PDB entry 6ID4 | X-ray diffraction, 2.40 A resolution | chains A and U of the 5 polymer chains in the assembly

# Chain A
Protein: MHC class I antigen
Source organism: Homo sapiens
Reference sequence: F6IQY1 (F6IQY1_HUMAN); residues 1-275 here correspond to UniProt positions 25-299 (UniProt number = residue number + 24)
Chain sequence (276 residues; row label = number of the first residue in the row; numbering starts at 0):
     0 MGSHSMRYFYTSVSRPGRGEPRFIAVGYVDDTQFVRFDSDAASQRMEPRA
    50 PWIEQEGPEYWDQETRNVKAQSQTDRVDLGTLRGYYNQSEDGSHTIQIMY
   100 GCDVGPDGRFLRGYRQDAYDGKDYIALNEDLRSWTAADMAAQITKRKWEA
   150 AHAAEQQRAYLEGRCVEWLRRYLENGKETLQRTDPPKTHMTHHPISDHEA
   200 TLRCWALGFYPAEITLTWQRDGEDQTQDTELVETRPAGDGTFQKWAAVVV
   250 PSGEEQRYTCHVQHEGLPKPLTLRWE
Disordered / not traced: 0, 275
Construct notes: initiating methionine (0)
Disulfides: Cys-101/Cys-164
What the authors report for this chain:
  - conformationally variable residues: Gly-16 to Glu-19
  - mutagenesis - D90A: abolished binding to 2E3
  - specificity-determining residues: Arg-14, Asp-90

# Chain U
Protein: peptide
Chain sequence (9 residues; row label = number of the first residue in the row):
     1 AIFQSSMTK

# How chain A and chain U interact
Residue-residue contacts - 40 pairs, chain A then chain U:
  Met-5(A) / Ala-1(U)
  Tyr-7(A) / Ala-1(U)  hydrogen bond (side chain-backbone)
  Tyr-7(A) / Ile-2(U)  hydrophobic
  Tyr-9(A) / Ile-2(U)
  Met-45(A) / Ile-2(U)  hydrophobic
  Glu-63(A) / Ala-1(U)
  Glu-63(A) / Ile-2(U)  hydrogen bond (side chain-backbone)
  Asn-66(A) / Ile-2(U)
  Asn-66(A) / Gln-4(U)
  Val-67(A) / Ile-2(U)
  Gln-70(A) / Ser-6(U)  hydrogen bond
  Thr-73(A) / Ser-6(U)
  Thr-73(A) / Met-7(U)
  Val-76(A) / Thr-8(U)
  Asp-77(A) / Thr-8(U)
  Asp-77(A) / Lys-9(U)  hydrogen bond (side chain-backbone)
  Thr-80(A) / Lys-9(U)
  Tyr-84(A) / Lys-9(U)  hydrogen bond (side chain-backbone)
  Ile-95(A) / Lys-9(U)
  Tyr-99(A) / Ile-2(U)
  Tyr-99(A) / Phe-3(U)  hydrogen bond (side chain-backbone)
  Arg-114(A) / Ser-6(U)
  Asp-116(A) / Lys-9(U)  salt bridge
  Thr-143(A) / Lys-9(U)  hydrogen bond (side chain-backbone)
  Lys-146(A) / Lys-9(U)  hydrogen bond (side chain-backbone)
  Trp-147(A) / Met-7(U)
  Trp-147(A) / Thr-8(U)  hydrogen bond (side chain-backbone)
  Trp-147(A) / Lys-9(U)
  Ala-152(A) / Met-7(U)  hydrophobic
  Gln-155(A) / Phe-3(U)
  Gln-155(A) / Ser-5(U)
  Gln-156(A) / Phe-3(U)
  Gln-156(A) / Met-7(U)
  Tyr-159(A) / Ala-1(U)  hydrogen bond (side chain-backbone)
  Tyr-159(A) / Ile-2(U)
  Tyr-159(A) / Phe-3(U)  hydrophobic
  Arg-163(A) / Ala-1(U)
  Arg-163(A) / Ile-2(U)  hydrogen bond (side chain-backbone)
  Trp-167(A) / Ala-1(U)
  Tyr-171(A) / Ala-1(U)  hydrogen bond (side chain-backbone)
Interface residues without a listed pair, chain A (32 interface residues in all): Tyr-59, Gln-62, Leu-81, Ile-97, Tyr-123

# Overview
32 residues of chain A and 9 residues of chain U are in contact; the contacts include 12 hydrogen bonds and 1
salt bridge. Polar pairs include Asp-116(A)/Lys-9(U), Tyr-7(A)/Ala-1(U) and Glu-63(A)/Ile-2(U). The paper
reports that D90A of chain A abolishes binding to 2E3; specificity determinants Arg-14(A) and Asp-90(A).
Chain A is MHC class I antigen (Homo sapiens) and chain U is peptide; the structure, Defining the structural
basis for human alloantibody binding to human leukocyte antigen allele HLA-A*11:01, was determined by X-ray
diffraction.
